Entry 2Q8F (X-ray diffraction, 2.03 A resolution); this record covers chain A.

== Chain A ==
Name: [Pyruvate dehydrogenase [lipoamide]] kinase isozyme 1
Source organism: Homo sapiens
Notes: EC 2.7.11.2
Reference sequence: Q15118 (PDK1_HUMAN); numbering as in UniProt (aligned over 30-436)
Sequence (407 residues; row label = number of the first residue in the row):
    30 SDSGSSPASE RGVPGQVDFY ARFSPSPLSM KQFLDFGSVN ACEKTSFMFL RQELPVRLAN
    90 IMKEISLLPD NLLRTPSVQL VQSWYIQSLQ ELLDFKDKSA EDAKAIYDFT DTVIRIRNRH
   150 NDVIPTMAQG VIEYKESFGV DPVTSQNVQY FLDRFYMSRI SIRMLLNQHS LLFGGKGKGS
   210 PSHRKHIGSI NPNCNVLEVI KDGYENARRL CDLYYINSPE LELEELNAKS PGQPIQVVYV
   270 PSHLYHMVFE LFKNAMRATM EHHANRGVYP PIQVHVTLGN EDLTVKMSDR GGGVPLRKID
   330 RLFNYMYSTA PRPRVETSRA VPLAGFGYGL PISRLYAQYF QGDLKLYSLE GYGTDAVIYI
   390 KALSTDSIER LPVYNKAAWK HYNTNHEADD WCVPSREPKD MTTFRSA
Not modelled in the structure: 30-40, 68-70, 168-169, 204-214, 415-416, 424-436
Swiss-Prot annotation at these positions:
  - binding site (ATP): Glu279 to Arg286, Asp318, Ser337, Thr338, Gly354 to Leu359
  - modified residue: Tyr136 (Phosphotyrosine), Tyr243 (Phosphotyrosine), Tyr244 (Phosphotyrosine), Thr338 (Phosphothreonine), Lys405 (N6-succinyllysine)
Metal / ion sites: K+: Ala50, Arg51, Phe52, Asn89, Tyr403
What the authors report for this chain:
  - conformationally variable residues (order/disorder transition): Tyr336 to Gly356
  - interface residues: Glu345, Arg348
  - self-association interface (contacts with another copy of this molecule); pairs are residue here / residue on that copy: Asp419-Tyr179, Asp419-Arg183, Trp420-Arg183, Trp420-Arg399, Asp418

== Overview ==
Ala50, Arg51, Phe52, Asn89 and Tyr403 form the K+ site. From UniProt: 17 ATP-binding residues. From the paper:
interface residues Glu345 and Arg348; conformational variability at Tyr336.
Chain A is [Pyruvate dehydrogenase [lipoamide]] kinase isozyme 1 (Homo sapiens); the structure, Structure of
pyruvate dehydrogenase kinase isoform 1, was determined by X-ray diffraction together with 2Q8G and 2Q8H from
the same study.
